PDB entry 8JA4 | X-ray diffraction, 2.04 A resolution | chain A

[Chain A]
Molecule: mannuronan 5-epimerase
From: Azotobacter chroococcum NCIMB 8003
Notes: EC 5.1.3.37
UniProtKB: A0A0C4WKK2 (A0A0C4WKK2_9GAMM); residues 1-485 here = UniProt positions 1-485
Sequence (493 residues; each row starts with the number of its first residue):
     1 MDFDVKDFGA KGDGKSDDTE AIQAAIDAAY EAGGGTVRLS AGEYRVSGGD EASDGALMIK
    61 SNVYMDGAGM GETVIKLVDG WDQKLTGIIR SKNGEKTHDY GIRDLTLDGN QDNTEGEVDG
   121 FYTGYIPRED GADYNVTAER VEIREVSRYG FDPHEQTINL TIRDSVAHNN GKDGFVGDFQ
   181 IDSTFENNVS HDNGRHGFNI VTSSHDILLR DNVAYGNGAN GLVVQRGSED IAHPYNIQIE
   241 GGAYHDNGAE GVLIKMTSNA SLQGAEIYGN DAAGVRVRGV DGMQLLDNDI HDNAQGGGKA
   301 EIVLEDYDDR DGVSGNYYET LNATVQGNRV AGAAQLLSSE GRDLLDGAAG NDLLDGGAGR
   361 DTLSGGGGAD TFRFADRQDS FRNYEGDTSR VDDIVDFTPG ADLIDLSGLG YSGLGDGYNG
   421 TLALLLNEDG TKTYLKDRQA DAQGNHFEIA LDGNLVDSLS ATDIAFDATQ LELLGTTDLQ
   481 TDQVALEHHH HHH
Unresolved in the structure: 481-493
Construct notes: expression tag (486-493)
Metal / ion sites: Ca2+ site 1: Ser91, Lys92, Glu95, Thr97, Gly124, Asp133; Ca2+ site 2: Gln111, Thr114; Ca2+ site 3: Ser339, Gly341, Asp343, Gly356, Ala358, Asp361; Ca2+ site 4: Ala348, Gly350, Asp352, Gly365, Gly367, Asp370; Ca2+ site 5: Gly357, Gly359, Asp361, Asp379, Asp392; Ca2+ site 6: Gly366, Gly368, Asp370, Asp402

[In short]
The Ca2+ site 1 is built by Ser91, Lys92, Glu95, Thr97, Gly124 and Asp133. Gln111 and Thr114 form the Ca2+
site 2.
Chain A is mannuronan 5-epimerase (Azotobacter chroococcum NCIMB 8003); the structure, Structure of the
alginate epimerase/lyase, was determined by X-ray diffraction together with 8XFQ, 8XFR, 8JA6 and 8JAZ from the
same study.
